Entry 7VZR (electron microscopy, 2.22 A resolution); this record covers chains a and e of the 12 polymer chains in the assembly.

[Chain a]
Protein: Photosynthetic reaction center subunit M
From: Chloracidobacterium thermophilum B
UniProt: G2LDR8 (G2LDR8_CHLTF); residue numbers follow UniProt; this construct covers 1-865
Amino-acid sequence (865 residues; each row starts with the number of its first residue):
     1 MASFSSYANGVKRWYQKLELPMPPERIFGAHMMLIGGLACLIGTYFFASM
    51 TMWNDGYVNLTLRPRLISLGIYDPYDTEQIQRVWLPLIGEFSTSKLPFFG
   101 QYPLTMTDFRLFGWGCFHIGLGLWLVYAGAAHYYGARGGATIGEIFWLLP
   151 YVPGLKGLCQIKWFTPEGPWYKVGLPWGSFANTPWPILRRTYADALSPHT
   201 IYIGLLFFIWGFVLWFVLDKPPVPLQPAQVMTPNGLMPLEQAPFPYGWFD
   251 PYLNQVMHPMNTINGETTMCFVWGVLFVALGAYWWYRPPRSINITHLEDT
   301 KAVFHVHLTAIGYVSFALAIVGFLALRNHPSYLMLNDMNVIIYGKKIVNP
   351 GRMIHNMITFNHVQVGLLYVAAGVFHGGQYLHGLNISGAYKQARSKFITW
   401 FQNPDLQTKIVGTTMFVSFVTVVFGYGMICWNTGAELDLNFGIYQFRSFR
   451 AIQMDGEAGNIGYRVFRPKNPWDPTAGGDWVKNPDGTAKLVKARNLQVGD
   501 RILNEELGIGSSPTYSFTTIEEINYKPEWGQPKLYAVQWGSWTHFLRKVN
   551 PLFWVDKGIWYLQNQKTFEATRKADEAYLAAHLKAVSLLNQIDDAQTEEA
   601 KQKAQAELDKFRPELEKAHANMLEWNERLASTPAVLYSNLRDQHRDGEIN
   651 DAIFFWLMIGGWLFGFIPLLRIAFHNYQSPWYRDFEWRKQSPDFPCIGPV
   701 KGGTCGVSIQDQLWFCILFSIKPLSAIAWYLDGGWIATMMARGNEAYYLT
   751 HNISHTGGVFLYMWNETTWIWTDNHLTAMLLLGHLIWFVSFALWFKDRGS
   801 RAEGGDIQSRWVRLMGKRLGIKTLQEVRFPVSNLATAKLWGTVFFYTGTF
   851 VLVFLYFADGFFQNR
Unresolved in the structure: 1-7
Bound ions: bacteriochlorophyll a Mg near Glu-266 (its only coordinating residue here); 4Fe-4S cluster Fe: Cys-696, Cys-705 (shared with 1 residue of chain A); Ca2+: Asp-732, Glu-766, Tyr-856, Asp-859, Gly-860; Zn ion near His-784 (its only coordinating residue here)
Residues lining bound ligands:
  - 2GO ([methyl 9-acetyl-14-ethyl-20-hydroxy-4,8,13,18-tetramethyl-3-{3-oxo-3-[(3,7,11,15-tetramethylhexadec-2-en-1-yl)oxy]propyl}-3,4,20,21-tetradehydrophorbine-21-carboxylatato(2-)-kappa~4~N~23~,N~24~,N~25~,N~26~]zinc), molecule 1: Tyr-426, Ile-429, Leu-657, Gly-661, Phe-664, Ile-721, Lys-722, Pro-723, Ser-725, Ala-726, Trp-729, Ile-736, Val-759, Met-763, Trp-764, Thr-767, Ile-770, Trp-771, Leu-780, His-784, Trp-787, Phe-845, Thr-849, Leu-852, Val-853, Tyr-856
  - 2GO, molecule 2: Phe-760, Met-763, Trp-764
  - 84Q ([(2S)-2-[2-azanylethoxy(oxidanyl)phosphoryl]oxy-2-(13-methyltetradecanoyloxy)ethyl] 13-methyltetradecanoate): His-258, Met-260, Asn-261, Trp-273, Ala-317, Leu-318, Val-321, Gly-322, Ala-325, Leu-326, Ile-358, His-362, Ala-634
  - 85I ([(2R)-2-[2-(methylamino)ethoxy-oxidanyl-phosphoryl]oxy-2-(13-methyltetradecanoyloxy)ethyl] 13-methyltetradecanoate), molecule 1: Gly-10, Val-11, Leu-785, Ile-786, Val-789, Arg-798, Pro-830, Val-831, Ser-832, Asn-833, Thr-836, Trp-840
  - 85I, molecule 2: Tyr-313, Phe-316, Ile-320, Phe-323, Leu-324, Arg-327, Arg-352, Val-363, Leu-552, Leu-636, Tyr-637, Ser-638, Arg-645, Phe-654, Phe-655, Met-658, Ile-659, Trp-662, Leu-663, Phe-666, Ile-727, Tyr-730, Leu-731, Gly-733, Phe-861, Gln-863
  - 85I, molecule 3: Val-789, Ala-792, Leu-793, Arg-801, Gln-808, Trp-811, Phe-829, Pro-830, Val-831, Ser-832, Trp-840, Phe-844
  - 85N ([(2S)-2-[[(1R)-1,2-bis(13-methyltetradecanoyloxy)ethoxy]methyl]-3-oxidanyl-3-oxidanylidene-propyl]-trimethyl-azanium), molecule 1: Trp-431, Phe-441, Ile-443, Tyr-444, Phe-446, Gly-540
  - 85N, molecule 2: Val-812, Lys-822, Thr-823, Leu-824, Glu-826, Val-827, Arg-828, Phe-829
  - bacteriochlorophyll a (BCL), molecule 1: Leu-18, Leu-20, Met-22, Arg-26, Ile-27, Ala-30, His-31, Met-33, Leu-34, Gly-37, Cys-40, Leu-41, Thr-44, Leu-123, Val-126, Tyr-133, Thr-300, Val-303, Phe-304, His-307, Leu-308, Ile-311
  - bacteriochlorophyll a (BCL), molecule 2: Pro-24, Ile-27, Phe-28, His-31, Met-32, Ile-35, Leu-125, Phe-180, Ile-187, Leu-188, Arg-189, Arg-190, Thr-191, Tyr-192, Ala-195, Pro-198, His-199, Tyr-202, Ile-203, Leu-205, Leu-206, Ile-209
  - bacteriochlorophyll a (BCL), molecule 3: Phe-28, Met-32, Trp-124, Leu-125, Tyr-127, Ala-128, Ala-131, His-132, Val-173, Gly-174, Leu-175, Pro-176, Phe-180, Thr-183, Trp-185, Tyr-202
  - bacteriochlorophyll a (BCL), molecule 4: Leu-38, Leu-41, Ile-42, Thr-61, Leu-62, Arg-65, Ile-311, Ser-315, Leu-318, Ile-358, Asn-361, His-362, Val-365, Tyr-369
  - bacteriochlorophyll a (BCL), molecule 5: Tyr-45, Tyr-57, Val-58, Thr-61, Leu-62, Met-357, Ile-358, Phe-360, Asn-361, Gln-364, Leu-368, Ile-717, Thr-842, Val-843, Tyr-846, Thr-847, Phe-850, Val-851, Val-853, Phe-854, Phe-857
  - bacteriochlorophyll a (BCL), molecule 6: Pro-64, Arg-65, Ser-68, Phe-207, Trp-210, Met-260, Asn-261, Thr-262, Ile-263, Gly-265, Glu-266, Met-269, Cys-270, Trp-273, Phe-277, Leu-318, Ala-325, Leu-326, His-329, Ser-331, Tyr-332
  - bacteriochlorophyll a (BCL), molecule 7: Tyr-192, Ala-193, Ala-195, Leu-196, His-199, Thr-200, Ile-203, Leu-206, Trp-210, Pro-289, Ile-294, Leu-297, Glu-298, Val-303, Val-306, His-307, Ala-310, Ile-311
  - bacteriochlorophyll a (BCL), molecule 8: His-296, Leu-297, Ala-302, His-305, Val-306, Thr-309, Ala-310, Tyr-313, Phe-316, Ala-317, Val-374, Gly-377, Gly-378, Tyr-380, Leu-381, Phe-397, Ile-398, Phe-401, Leu-669, Leu-670, Ala-673, Phe-674
  - chlorophyll a (CLA), molecule 1: Tyr-15, Gln-16, Lys-17, Leu-18, Glu-19, Leu-20, Phe-304, Leu-308, Leu-368, Tyr-369, Ala-372, Phe-375, His-376, Gln-379, Gln-710, Leu-713, Trp-714, Ile-717
  - chlorophyll a (CLA), molecule 2: Ile-35, Leu-38, Ala-39, Ile-42, Phe-46, Leu-62, Arg-65, Leu-66, Leu-69, Ile-71, Trp-114, Phe-117, His-118, Leu-121, Leu-125, Ile-203, Leu-206, Phe-207, Ile-209, Trp-210, Val-213, Ile-311, Val-314, Leu-318
  - chlorophyll a (CLA), molecule 3: Gly-56, Tyr-57, Val-58, Ile-342, Tyr-343, His-775, Ala-778, Met-779, Leu-782, Val-851, Phe-854
  - chlorophyll a (CLA), molecule 4: Met-415, Ser-418, Phe-419, Val-422, Val-423, Tyr-426, Phe-664, Ile-667, Arg-671, Phe-715, Phe-719
  - chlorophyll a (CLA), molecule 5: Val-422, Val-423, Tyr-426, Gly-427, Cys-430, Thr-433, Gly-434, Leu-439, Phe-441, Phe-664, Leu-718, Phe-719, Lys-722, Met-739, Val-759, Phe-760, Met-763, Trp-787, Phe-845
  - chlorophyll a (CLA), molecule 6: Ala-778, Leu-781, Leu-782, His-784, Leu-785, Trp-787, Phe-788, Phe-791
  - chlorophyll a (CLA), molecule 7: Leu-785, Phe-788, Val-789, Phe-791, Ala-792, Phe-795, Asp-797, Ser-800, Arg-801, Gly-804, Gly-805, Gln-808
  - lycopene (LYC): His-31, Leu-34, Ile-35, Leu-38, Leu-41, Tyr-45, Val-58, Tyr-192, His-199, Val-303, His-307
  - 4Fe-4S cluster (SF4): Cys-696, Gly-698, Pro-699, Cys-705, Lys-796, Leu-834

[Chain e]
Protein: PscE
From: Chloracidobacterium thermophilum B
UniProt: G2LK98 (G2LK98_CHLTF); residue numbers follow UniProt; this construct covers 1-35
Amino-acid sequence (35 residues; row label = number of the first residue in the row):
     1 MTAILLACLFVLGGYAALWGIIKFVVANTKDIAAN
Residues lining bound ligands:
  - 85I ([(2R)-2-[2-(methylamino)ethoxy-oxidanyl-phosphoryl]oxy-2-(13-methyltetradecanoyloxy)ethyl] 13-methyltetradecanoate): Ala-7, Phe-10, Val-11, Gly-14, Tyr-15, Leu-18
  - bacteriochlorophyll a (BCL): Val-11, Leu-12, Tyr-15

[Chain a / chain e interface]
Residue-residue contacts (19; chain a residue first):
  Tyr-313(a) with Tyr-15(e), hydrogen bond
  Val-321(a) with Ile-4(e), hydrophobic
  Leu-324(a) with Ala-3(e); Ile-4(e), hydrophobic
  Ala-325(a) with Ile-4(e)
  Asp-405(a) with Ala-33(e); Ala-34(e), hydrogen bond (side chain-backbone)
  Leu-406(a) with Val-26(e), hydrophobic
  Thr-408(a) with Ala-34(e)
  Lys-409(a) with Thr-29(e), hydrogen bond (side chain-backbone); Ile-32(e), hydrogen bond (side chain-backbone)
  Ile-410(a) with Ile-22(e)
  Thr-413(a) with Ile-22(e)
  Leu-552(a) with Phe-10(e), hydrophobic
  Val-555(a) with Leu-6(e), hydrophobic
  Val-635(a) with Thr-2(e); Ala-3(e)
  Leu-663(a) with Leu-18(e), hydrophobic
  Phe-666(a) with Tyr-15(e)
Also at the interface, not in a pair above, chain a (22 interface residues in all): Ile-320, Arg-327, Val-417, Pro-551, Ile-559, Leu-636, Phe-655
Also at the interface, not in a pair above, chain e (18 interface residues in all): Ala-7, Cys-8, Val-11, Ile-21, Val-25

[In short]
22 residues of chain a and 18 residues of chain e are in contact, with 4 hydrogen bonds. Polar pairs include
Tyr-313(a)/Tyr-15(e), Asp-405(a)/Ala-34(e) and Lys-409(a)/Thr-29(e). One bacteriochlorophyll a molecule and
one compound 85I molecule are bound between chain a and chain e.
Chain a is Photosynthetic reaction center subunit M and chain e is PscE, both from Chloracidobacterium
thermophilum B; the structure, Structure of the Acidobacteria homodimeric reaction center bound with
cytochrome c (the smaller form), was determined by electron microscopy, deposited together with 7VZG.
